3HRD - chains F and G of the 8 polymer chains in the assembly; structure by X-ray diffraction, 2.20 A resolution.

== Chain F ==
Protein: Nicotinate dehydrogenase medium molybdopterin subunit
From: Eubacterium barkeri
Reference sequence: Q0QLF1 (Q0QLF1_EUBBA); residue numbers follow UniProt; this construct covers 1-330
Chain sequence (330 residues; row label = number of the first residue in the row):
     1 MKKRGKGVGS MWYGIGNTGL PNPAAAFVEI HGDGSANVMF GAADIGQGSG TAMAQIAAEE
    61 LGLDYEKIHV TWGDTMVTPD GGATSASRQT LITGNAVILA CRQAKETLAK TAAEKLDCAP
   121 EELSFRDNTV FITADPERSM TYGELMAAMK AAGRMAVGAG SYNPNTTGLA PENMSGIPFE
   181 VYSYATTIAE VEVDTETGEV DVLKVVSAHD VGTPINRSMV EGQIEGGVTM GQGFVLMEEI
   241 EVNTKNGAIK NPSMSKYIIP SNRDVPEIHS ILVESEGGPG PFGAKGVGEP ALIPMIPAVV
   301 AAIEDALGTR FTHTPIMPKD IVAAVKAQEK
Residues lining bound ligands:
  - pterin cytosine dinucleotide (MCN): I45, G46, Q47, G48, S49, A52, T84, S85, A86, S87, R88, Q89, T90, V211, T213, P214, I215, N216, M219, V220, Q223, A284, K285, G286, V287, G288, E289
  - nicotinic acid (NIO): H69, V70, T71, W72
What the authors report for this chain:
  - binding site for dioxothiomolybdenum(VI) ion: E289
  - catalytic residues: E289 (by similarity / conservation)

== Chain G ==
Protein: Nicotinate dehydrogenase FAD-subunit
From: Eubacterium barkeri
Reference sequence: Q0QLF4 (Q0QLF4_EUBBA); residues 1-296 here = UniProt positions 1-296
Chain sequence (296 residues; numbered 1 to 296; the number before each row is that of its first residue):
     1 MKDFEFFAPK TLEEAKGLLH QYKDVPPAII AGGTDLVIEI NDRWEKPDVV IDIKKLKELE
    61 YIRVEENTIH IGALSTFTQI ENHPFIRSHV RALYKAASQV GSPQIRNLGT IGGNLSTSSV
   121 AGDGVSAMTT LDATVVLESV RGTRQMKLTD FFDGEGFKRR NALEADEIMT EVIIDRPDAH
   181 SASAFYKLAK RKSLAISVIG GGMAVKVDDA GVCTWASMRG GCIGRYPLHF KQAEEMLVGA
   241 PLTMETMEAT LPILHDTVYD MARARPSVLY KKESVQGVFK KLFVDILDQL EGGCNE
Disordered / not traced: 293-296
Residues lining bound ligands: FAD (flavin-adenine dinucleotide): A28, I29, I30, A31, G32, G33, T34, D35, L36, I38, I53, A73, F77, Q99, V100, G101, I105, L108, G109, T110, G112, G113, N114, S116, T117, A121, G122, D123, G124, K158, R160, L163, E167, I168, M169, K187, L194, A195
UniProt features mapped onto this chain:
  - binding site (FAD): I29 to L36, G101, T110 to N114, D123, R160, M169, K187
What the authors report for this chain:
  - binding site for flavin-adenine dinucleotide: K187

== Chain F / chain G interface ==
Residue-residue contacts - 27 pairs, chain F then chain G:
  D194(F) - K281(G)  salt bridge
  E196(F) - S274(G)
  E196(F) - G277(G)
  E196(F) - K280(G)  salt bridge
  T197(F) - L188(G)
  T197(F) - Y270(G)  hydrogen bond (backbone-side chain)
  T197(F) - G277(G)
  T197(F) - V278(G)
  E199(F) - Y186(G)  hydrogen bond
  E199(F) - L188(G)
  E199(F) - K281(G)
  D201(F) - K192(G)  salt bridge
  M237(F) - K190(G)
  M237(F) - R191(G)
  M254(F) - R191(G)
  S255(F) - I196(G)
  I258(F) - R191(G)
  I259(F) - R191(G)  hydrogen bond (backbone-side chain)
  S261(F) - S193(G)
  R263(F) - K192(G)
  D264(F) - R191(G)
  D264(F) - K192(G)  hydrogen bond (side chain-backbone)
  P318(F) - Y270(G)
  K319(F) - Y270(G)
  V322(F) - Y270(G)  hydrophobic
  V322(F) - E273(G)
  K326(F) - E273(G)
Also at the interface, not in a pair above, chain G (15 interface residues in all): K187

== Overview ==
17 residues of chain F face 15 of chain G across their interface; the contacts include 4 hydrogen bonds and 3
salt bridges. Polar pairs include D194(F)-K281(G), E196(F)-K280(G) and D201(F)-K192(G). Ligands of chain F:
nicotinic acid and pterin cytosine dinucleotide. The paper reports the catalytic residue E289(F); a binding
site for dioxothiomolybdenum(VI) ion at E289(F).
Chain F is Nicotinate dehydrogenase medium molybdopterin subunit and chain G is Nicotinate dehydrogenase
FAD-subunit, both from Eubacterium barkeri; the structure, Crystal structure of nicotinate dehydrogenase, was
determined by X-ray diffraction.
